PDB entry 5WKH | X-ray diffraction, 3.20 A resolution | chains A and B of the 5 polymer chains in the assembly

Chain A:
Protein: HLA class I histocompatibility antigen, A-11 alpha chain
From: Homo sapiens
UniProtKB: P13746 (1A11_HUMAN), isoform P13746-2; residues 1-274 here correspond to UniProt positions 25-298 (UniProt number = residue number + 24)
Sequence (274 residues; each row starts with the number of its first residue):
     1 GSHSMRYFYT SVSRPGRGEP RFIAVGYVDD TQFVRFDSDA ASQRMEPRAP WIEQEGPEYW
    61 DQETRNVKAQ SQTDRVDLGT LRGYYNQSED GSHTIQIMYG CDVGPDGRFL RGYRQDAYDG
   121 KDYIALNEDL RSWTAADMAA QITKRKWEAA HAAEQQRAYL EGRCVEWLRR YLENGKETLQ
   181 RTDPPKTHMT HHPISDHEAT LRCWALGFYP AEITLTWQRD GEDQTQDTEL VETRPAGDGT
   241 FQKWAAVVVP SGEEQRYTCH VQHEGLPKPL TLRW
Disulfides: Cys101-Cys164, Cys203-Cys259
Reported in the primary citation:
  - mutagenesis - R65A, K68A: decreased binding to D13
  - mutagenesis - Q72A: increased binding to D13

Chain B:
Protein: Beta-2-microglobulin
From: Homo sapiens
UniProtKB: P61769 (B2MG_HUMAN); residues 1-99 here correspond to UniProt positions 21-119 (UniProt number = residue number + 20)
Sequence (100 residues; numbered 0 to 99; the number before each row is that of its first residue; numbering starts at 0):
     0 MIQRTPKIQV YSRHPAENGK SNFLNCYVSG FHPSDIEVDL LKNGERIEKV EHSDLSFSKD
    60 WSFYLLYYTE FTPTEKDEYA CRVNHVTLSQ PKIVKWDRDM
Not modelled in the structure: 0
Disulfides: Cys25-Cys80
Construct notes: initiating methionine (0)
UniProt features mapped onto this chain:
  - modified residue: Gln2 (Pyrrolidone carboxylic acid)
  - glycosylation: Ile1 (N-linked (Glc) (glycation) isoleucine), Lys19 (N-linked (Glc) (glycation) lysine), Lys41 (N-linked (Glc) (glycation) lysine), Lys48 (N-linked (Glc) (glycation) lysine), Lys58 (N-linked (Glc) (glycation) lysine), Lys91 (N-linked (Glc) (glycation) lysine), Lys94 (N-linked (Glc) (glycation) lysine)

How chain A and chain B interact:
Pairs across the interface - 59 pairs, chain A then chain B:
  Phe8(A) - Ser55(B)
  Phe8(A) - Phe56(B)  hydrophobic
  Tyr9(A) - Phe56(B)
  Thr10(A) - Phe56(B)
  Thr10(A) - Phe62(B)
  Val12(A) - Ser33(B)
  Ile23(A) - Leu54(B)
  Val25(A) - Asp53(B)
  Val25(A) - Leu54(B)
  Val25(A) - Ser55(B)
  Tyr27(A) - Ser55(B)
  Tyr27(A) - Tyr63(B)
  Gln32(A) - Asp53(B)  hydrogen bond
  Arg35(A) - Asp53(B)  salt bridge
  Arg48(A) - Asp53(B)  salt bridge
  Thr94(A) - His31(B)
  Gln96(A) - His31(B)
  Gln96(A) - Phe56(B)
  Gln96(A) - Trp60(B)  hydrogen bond (side chain-backbone)
  Gln96(A) - Phe62(B)
  Ile97(A) - Phe56(B)
  Met98(A) - Phe56(B)  hydrophobic
  Met98(A) - Trp60(B)  hydrophobic
  Gln115(A) - Lys58(B)  hydrogen bond
  Gln115(A) - Trp60(B)
  Asp116(A) - Trp60(B)
  Ala117(A) - Trp60(B)
  Asp119(A) - His31(B)
  Gly120(A) - Arg3(B)  hydrogen bond (backbone-side chain)
  Gly120(A) - His31(B)  hydrogen bond (backbone-side chain)
  Gly120(A) - Asp59(B)
  Gly120(A) - Trp60(B)
  Asp122(A) - Trp60(B)  hydrogen bond
  His192(A) - Asp98(B)
  Arg202(A) - Asp98(B)
  Arg202(A) - Met99(B)
  Trp204(A) - Asp98(B)
  Trp204(A) - Met99(B)  hydrophobic
  Val231(A) - Gln8(B)
  Glu232(A) - Lys6(B)  salt bridge
  Glu232(A) - Gln8(B)  hydrogen bond (backbone-side chain)
  Glu232(A) - Tyr26(B)
  Glu232(A) - Ser28(B)  hydrogen bond
  Thr233(A) - Tyr26(B)
  Arg234(A) - Gln8(B)  hydrogen bond
  Arg234(A) - Tyr10(B)
  Arg234(A) - Tyr26(B)
  Arg234(A) - Met99(B)  hydrogen bond (side chain-backbone)
  Pro235(A) - Tyr10(B)  hydrogen bond (backbone-side chain)
  Pro235(A) - Tyr26(B)
  Pro235(A) - Leu65(B)  hydrophobic
  Ala236(A) - Arg12(B)  hydrogen bond (backbone-side chain)
  Ala236(A) - Asn24(B)  hydrogen bond (backbone-side chain)
  Gly237(A) - Arg12(B)
  Asp238(A) - Arg12(B)
  Gln242(A) - Tyr10(B)
  Gln242(A) - Ser11(B)  hydrogen bond (side chain-backbone)
  Gln242(A) - Arg12(B)  hydrogen bond (side chain-backbone)
  Trp244(A) - Met99(B)
Interface residues without a listed pair, chain A (35 interface residues in all): Lys121, Leu206
Interface residues without a listed pair, chain B (25 interface residues in all): Ile1, Pro14

Overview:
Chain A and chain B form an interface of 35 and 25 residues respectively; the contacts include 15 hydrogen
bonds and 3 salt bridges. Polar pairs include Arg35(A)-Asp53(B), Arg48(A)-Asp53(B) and Glu232(A)-Lys6(B). From
the paper: R65A and K68A of chain A reduce binding to D13; Q72A of chain A increases binding to D13.
Here chain A is HLA class I histocompatibility antigen, A-11 alpha chain and chain B is Beta-2-microglobulin,
both from Homo sapiens. Entry 5WKH (D30 TCR in complex with HLA-A*11:01-GTS3) was determined by X-ray
diffraction, deposited together with 5WJL, 5WJN and 5WKF.
